PDB entry 8H67 | electron microscopy, 3.80 A resolution | chains B and J of the 15 polymer chains in the assembly

# Chain B
Molecule: Crispr RNA
Sequence (71 nucleotides; numbered 1 to 71; the number before each row is that of its first residue):
     1 UGAGCACUUUAUCACCGUGUCCCCAAUCUGGAUAUUUUGUGUGUGUCCAA
    51 ACCAUUGAUGCCGUAAGGCGU
Disordered / not traced: 39-71

# Chain J
Protein: CRISPR associated protein Cas7
From: Synechocystis sp. PCC 6714
UniProt: A0A068N458 (A0A068N458_SYNY4); residues 1-301 here = UniProt positions 1-301
Chain sequence (301 residues; each row starts with the number of its first residue):
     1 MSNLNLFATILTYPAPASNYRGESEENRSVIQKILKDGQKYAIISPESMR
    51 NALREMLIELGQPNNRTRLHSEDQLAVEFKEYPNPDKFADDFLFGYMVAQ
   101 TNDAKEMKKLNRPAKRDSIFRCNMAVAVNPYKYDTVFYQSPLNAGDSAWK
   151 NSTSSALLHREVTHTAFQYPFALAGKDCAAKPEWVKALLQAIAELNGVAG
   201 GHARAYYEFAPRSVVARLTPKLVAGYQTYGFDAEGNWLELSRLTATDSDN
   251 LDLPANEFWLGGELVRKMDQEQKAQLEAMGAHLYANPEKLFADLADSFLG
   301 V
Disordered / not traced: 1-2, 22-27, 148-155, 301

# Chain B / chain J interface
Contacting residue pairs (23):
  A32(B) with Lys115(J), hydrogen bond to the sugar; Arg116(J), hydrogen bond to the sugar
  U33(B) with Gly95(J), sugar contact; Met97(J), base contact; Arg116(J), hydrogen bond to the sugar; Ser118(J), hydrogen bond to the phosphate
  A34(B) with Glu47(J), phosphate contact; Arg50(J), salt bridge to the phosphate; Asn51(J), phosphate contact
  U35(B) with Glu47(J), phosphate contact; Asn51(J), hydrogen bond to the phosphate; Arg68(J), hydrogen bond to the sugar; Leu75(J), sugar contact
  U36(B) with Arg21(J), base contact; Leu75(J), sugar contact; Ala199(J), phosphate contact; Gly200(J), phosphate contact
  U37(B) with Arg21(J), salt bridge to the phosphate; Gly200(J), phosphate contact; Gly201(J), phosphate contact
  U38(B) with Pro141(J), base contact; Leu142(J), base contact; Arg204(J), salt bridge to the phosphate
Also at the interface, not in a pair above, chain J (20 interface residues in all): Ser48, Arg66, Leu158

# Overview
7 residues of chain B face 20 of chain J across their interface; the contacts include 6 hydrogen bonds and 3
salt bridges. Among the polar pairs are A32(B)-Lys115(J), A32(B)-Arg116(J) and U33(B)-Arg116(J).
Chain B is Crispr RNA and chain J is CRISPR associated protein Cas7 (Synechocystis sp. PCC 6714); the
structure, type I-B Cascade bound to a PAM-containing dsDNA target at 3.8 angstrom resolution, was determined
by electron microscopy together with 8IP0 from the same study.
